PDB entry 9CWS | electron microscopy, 2.73 A resolution | chains E and F of the 60 polymer chains in the assembly

== Chain E (and F) ==
Name: VP1
Notes: chain F of this document is another copy of the same molecule, construct and numbering; everything in this record applies to it too
UniProt: A0A097PIM0 (A0A097PIM0_9VIRU); residues -137 to 569 here correspond to UniProt positions 1-707 (UniProt number = residue number + 138)
Chain sequence (707 residues; each row starts with the number of its first residue; numbers below 1 keep their minus sign (Met-137 is residue -137)):
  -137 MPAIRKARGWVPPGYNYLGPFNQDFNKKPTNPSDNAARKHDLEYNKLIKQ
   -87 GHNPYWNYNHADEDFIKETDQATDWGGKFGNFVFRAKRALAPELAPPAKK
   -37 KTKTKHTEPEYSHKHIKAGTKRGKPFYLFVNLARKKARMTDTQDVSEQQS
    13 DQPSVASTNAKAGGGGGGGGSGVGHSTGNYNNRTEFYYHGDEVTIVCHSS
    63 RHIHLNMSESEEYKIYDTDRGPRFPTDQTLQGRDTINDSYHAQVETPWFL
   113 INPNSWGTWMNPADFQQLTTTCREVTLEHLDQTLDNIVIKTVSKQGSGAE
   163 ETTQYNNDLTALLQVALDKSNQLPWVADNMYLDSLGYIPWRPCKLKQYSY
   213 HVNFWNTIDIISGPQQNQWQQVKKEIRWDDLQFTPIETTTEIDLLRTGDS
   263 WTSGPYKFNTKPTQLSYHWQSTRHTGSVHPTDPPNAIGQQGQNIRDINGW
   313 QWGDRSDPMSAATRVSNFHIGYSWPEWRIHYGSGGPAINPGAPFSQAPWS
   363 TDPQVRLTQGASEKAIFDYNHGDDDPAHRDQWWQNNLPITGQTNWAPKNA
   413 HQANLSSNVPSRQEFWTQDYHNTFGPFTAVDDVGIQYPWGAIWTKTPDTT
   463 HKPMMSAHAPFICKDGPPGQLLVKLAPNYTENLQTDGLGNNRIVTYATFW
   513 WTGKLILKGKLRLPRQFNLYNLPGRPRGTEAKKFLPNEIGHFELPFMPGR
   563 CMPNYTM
Unresolved in the structure: -137 to 22
Differences from the reference sequence: conflict Val35 (Ile173 in A0A097PIM0)

== Chain E / chain F interface ==
Pairs across the interface - 270 pairs, chain E then chain F:
  Glu71(E) - Pro295(F)
  Lys76(E) - Pro296(F)
  Tyr78(E) - Thr293(F)
  Tyr78(E) - Pro295(F)
  Tyr78(E) - Pro296(F)
  Tyr78(E) - Gly303(F)
  Asp79(E) - Gln302(F)  hydrogen bond
  Asp79(E) - Gly303(F)  hydrogen bond (backbone-backbone)
  Thr80(E) - Thr293(F)
  Thr80(E) - Gln302(F)
  Thr80(E) - Gly303(F)
  Thr80(E) - Asn305(F)
  Asp81(E) - Gly303(F)  hydrogen bond (backbone-backbone)
  Asp81(E) - Gln304(F)
  Asp81(E) - Asn305(F)  hydrogen bond
  Gly83(E) - Asn305(F)
  Pro84(E) - Arg307(F)
  Leu92(E) - Val421(F)  hydrophobic
  Gln93(E) - Arg424(F)  hydrogen bond
  Arg95(E) - Val421(F)
  Arg95(E) - Pro422(F)  hydrogen bond (side chain-backbone)
  Arg95(E) - Ser423(F)
  Arg95(E) - Arg424(F)
  Arg95(E) - Phe427(F)
  Asp96(E) - Val421(F)
  Ile98(E) - Arg317(F)
  Ile98(E) - Ser322(F)  hydrogen bond (backbone-side chain)
  Ile98(E) - Ala324(F)
  Ile98(E) - Thr325(F)
  Ile98(E) - Gln414(F)
  Ile98(E) - Leu417(F)  hydrophobic
  Asn99(E) - Arg317(F)  hydrogen bond
  Asn99(E) - Pro320(F)
  Asn99(E) - Ser322(F)
  Asp100(E) - Arg285(F)  hydrogen bond (backbone-side chain)
  Asp100(E) - Ala323(F)
  Asp100(E) - Ala324(F)  hydrogen bond (backbone-backbone)
  Ser101(E) - Arg285(F)
  Ser101(E) - Asn305(F)  hydrogen bond
  Ser101(E) - Ala323(F)
  Tyr102(E) - Arg285(F)  hydrogen bond (backbone-side chain)
  His103(E) - Val290(F)
  His103(E) - His291(F)
  His103(E) - Thr293(F)  hydrogen bond
  His103(E) - Asn305(F)  hydrogen bond
  Gln105(E) - Val290(F)
  Glu107(E) - Pro295(F)
  Asn183(E) - Arg527(F)
  Gln184(E) - Arg527(F)  hydrogen bond (backbone-side chain)
  Pro186(E) - Tyr567(F)  hydrophobic
  Pro186(E) - Met569(F)
  Trp187(E) - Thr287(F)
  Trp187(E) - Met569(F)  hydrophobic
  Val188(E) - Thr287(F)
  Val188(E) - Gly288(F)
  Val188(E) - Ser289(F)  hydrogen bond (backbone-backbone)
  Asp190(E) - Gly288(F)
  Asp190(E) - Ser289(F)  hydrogen bond
  Asp190(E) - Arg326(F)  salt bridge
  Met192(E) - Ser289(F)  hydrogen bond (backbone-side chain)
  Met192(E) - Arg326(F)
  Met192(E) - Val327(F)  hydrophobic
  Met192(E) - Asn329(F)
  Tyr193(E) - Ser289(F)
  Tyr193(E) - Val290(F)
  Tyr193(E) - His291(F)  hydrogen bond
  Tyr193(E) - Pro292(F)
  Tyr193(E) - Ile309(F)  hydrophobic
  Tyr193(E) - Asn310(F)
  Tyr193(E) - Gly311(F)
  Tyr193(E) - Ala323(F)
  Tyr193(E) - Arg326(F)
  Leu194(E) - Asn310(F)
  Leu194(E) - Gly311(F)
  Leu194(E) - Trp312(F)
  Ser211(E) - Val290(F)
  Tyr212(E) - Val290(F)  hydrophobic
  Tyr212(E) - Tyr567(F)
  His213(E) - Trp281(F)
  His213(E) - Arg285(F)
  His213(E) - His286(F)
  His213(E) - Thr287(F)
  His213(E) - Gly288(F)
  His213(E) - Ser289(F)
  His213(E) - Val290(F)
  Val214(E) - Trp281(F)
  Val214(E) - His286(F)  hydrogen bond (backbone-side chain)
  Asn215(E) - Trp281(F)
  Phe216(E) - Arg285(F)
  Phe216(E) - His286(F)  hydrogen bond (backbone-side chain)
  Trp217(E) - Ala359(F)
  Trp217(E) - Pro360(F)  hydrophobic
  Trp217(E) - Thr402(F)
  Thr219(E) - Pro360(F)  hydrogen bond (side chain-backbone)
  Ile220(E) - Trp361(F)
  Asp221(E) - Lys410(F)  salt bridge
  Ile222(E) - Ala412(F)  hydrophobic
  Ile222(E) - Phe427(F)  hydrophobic
  Ile222(E) - Thr429(F)
  Ile223(E) - Pro409(F)
  Ile223(E) - Lys410(F)
  Ile223(E) - Gln430(F)
  Gln228(E) - Gln430(F)  hydrogen bond
  Val234(E) - Pro360(F)
  Val234(E) - Trp361(F)  hydrophobic
  Lys235(E) - Ala359(F)
  Lys235(E) - Pro360(F)
  Lys235(E) - Ser362(F)
  Asp241(E) - Asn533(F)
  Asp242(E) - Tyr279(F)  hydrogen bond
  Leu243(E) - Asn530(F)  hydrogen bond (backbone-side chain)
  Gln244(E) - Trp281(F)  hydrogen bond
  Gln244(E) - Gln528(F)
  Gln244(E) - Pro565(F)  hydrogen bond (side chain-backbone)
  Gln244(E) - Asn566(F)
  Gln244(E) - Tyr567(F)  hydrogen bond (backbone-side chain)
  Phe245(E) - Gln528(F)
  Phe245(E) - Phe529(F)  hydrogen bond (backbone-backbone)
  Phe245(E) - Asn530(F)  hydrogen bond (backbone-side chain)
  Thr246(E) - Arg527(F)  hydrogen bond (side chain-backbone)
  Thr246(E) - Tyr567(F)
  Pro247(E) - Phe529(F)
  Thr250(E) - Phe529(F)
  Tyr334(E) - Pro438(F)
  Tyr334(E) - Phe439(F)
  Trp336(E) - Thr435(F)
  Pro337(E) - His413(F)
  Pro337(E) - His433(F)
  Glu338(E) - His413(F)
  Glu338(E) - Gln414(F)
  Trp339(E) - Trp314(F)  hydrophobic
  Trp339(E) - His413(F)
  Trp339(E) - Gln414(F)  hydrogen bond (backbone-backbone)
  Trp339(E) - Ala415(F)
  Trp339(E) - Asn416(F)
  Trp339(E) - Leu417(F)
  Arg340(E) - Ser335(F)  hydrogen bond
  Arg340(E) - Asn411(F)  hydrogen bond
  Arg340(E) - Ala412(F)
  Arg340(E) - Asp431(F)  salt bridge
  Arg340(E) - Thr435(F)
  Ile341(E) - Asn411(F)
  Ile341(E) - Ala412(F)  hydrogen bond (backbone-backbone)
  Ile341(E) - His413(F)
  Ile341(E) - Gln414(F)
  His342(E) - His331(F)
  His342(E) - Thr405(F)
  His342(E) - Asn406(F)  hydrogen bond
  His342(E) - Asn411(F)  hydrogen bond (backbone-side chain)
  Tyr343(E) - Trp361(F)
  Tyr343(E) - Lys410(F)
  Tyr343(E) - Asn411(F)
  Gly344(E) - Thr405(F)
  Ser345(E) - Ser283(F)  hydrogen bond (backbone-side chain)
  Ser345(E) - His286(F)
  Ser345(E) - Pro360(F)
  Ser345(E) - Gly403(F)  hydrogen bond (side chain-backbone)
  Ser345(E) - Thr405(F)
  Gly346(E) - Arg285(F)
  Gly346(E) - His286(F)
  Gly347(E) - Arg285(F)
  Pro348(E) - Arg285(F)  hydrogen bond (backbone-side chain)
  Pro348(E) - Ala324(F)
  Ala349(E) - Thr284(F)
  Ala349(E) - Ala324(F)
  Ile350(E) - Trp314(F)
  Ile350(E) - Ala324(F)
  Ile350(E) - Thr325(F)
  Ile350(E) - His331(F)
  Ile350(E) - Leu417(F)  hydrophobic
  Asn351(E) - His331(F)  hydrogen bond
  Asn351(E) - Thr435(F)
  Pro352(E) - Trp314(F)  hydrophobic
  Gly353(E) - Phe439(F)
  Arg368(E) - Asp316(F)  salt bridge
  Arg368(E) - Asn416(F)
  Thr370(E) - Asp316(F)
  Thr370(E) - Asn416(F)  hydrogen bond
  Thr370(E) - Leu417(F)  hydrogen bond (side chain-backbone)
  Gln371(E) - Ala415(F)  hydrogen bond (side chain-backbone)
  Gln371(E) - Asn416(F)  hydrogen bond
  Ser374(E) - Trp314(F)
  Glu375(E) - Trp312(F)
  Glu375(E) - Gln313(F)
  Glu375(E) - Trp314(F)  hydrogen bond (backbone-backbone)
  Glu375(E) - Gly315(F)
  Lys376(E) - Gly311(F)
  Lys376(E) - Trp312(F)
  Lys376(E) - Gln313(F)  hydrogen bond (backbone-backbone)
  Lys376(E) - Trp314(F)
  Lys376(E) - Gly315(F)
  Lys376(E) - Asp316(F)  salt bridge
  Lys376(E) - Arg317(F)
  Lys376(E) - Ser318(F)
  Ala377(E) - Gly311(F)
  Ala377(E) - Trp312(F)  hydrophobic
  Ile378(E) - Ile309(F)
  Ile378(E) - Asn310(F)
  Ile378(E) - Gly311(F)  hydrogen bond (backbone-backbone)
  Ile378(E) - Ser318(F)
  Ile378(E) - Met321(F)  hydrophobic
  Phe379(E) - Asn310(F)
  Asp380(E) - Asn310(F)  hydrogen bond
  Arg391(E) - Asp308(F)
  Arg391(E) - Ile309(F)
  Arg391(E) - Asn310(F)
  Gln393(E) - Ser318(F)  hydrogen bond
  Trp395(E) - Gly315(F)
  Trp395(E) - Asp316(F)
  Asp431(E) - His433(F)
  Tyr432(E) - His413(F)
  Tyr432(E) - Trp428(F)
  Tyr432(E) - His433(F)  hydrogen bond (backbone-side chain)
  His433(E) - His433(F)  hydrogen bond
  Asn434(E) - Asn434(F)  hydrogen bond (side chain-backbone)
  Asn434(E) - Phe436(F)  hydrogen bond (side chain-backbone)
  Phe436(E) - Gly437(F)
  Phe436(E) - Pro438(F)
  Gln448(E) - Trp312(F)
  Trp451(E) - Trp312(F)  hydrogen bond (backbone-side chain)
  Gly452(E) - Trp312(F)
  Thr456(E) - Asn329(F)  hydrogen bond
  Thr456(E) - Phe330(F)
  Lys457(E) - Phe330(F)
  Lys457(E) - Met569(F)
  Pro459(E) - Phe330(F)
  Pro459(E) - Ala441(F)  hydrophobic
  Pro459(E) - Thr568(F)
  Pro459(E) - Met569(F)  hydrophobic
  Asp460(E) - Gln276(F)
  Asp460(E) - His280(F)  hydrogen bond (backbone-side chain)
  Asp460(E) - Thr568(F)  hydrogen bond (backbone-backbone)
  Thr461(E) - Gln276(F)
  Thr461(E) - Ala441(F)
  Thr461(E) - Val442(F)  hydrogen bond (side chain-backbone)
  Thr461(E) - Asp443(F)
  Thr461(E) - Thr568(F)
  Thr462(E) - Lys273(F)
  Thr462(E) - Gln276(F)
  Thr462(E) - Val442(F)  hydrogen bond (backbone-backbone)
  Thr462(E) - Asp443(F)  hydrogen bond (backbone-side chain)
  Thr462(E) - Asp444(F)  hydrogen bond
  Thr462(E) - Met467(F)
  Thr462(E) - Arg562(F)  hydrogen bond
  His463(E) - Phe436(F)
  His463(E) - Thr440(F)  hydrogen bond (side chain-backbone)
  His463(E) - Ala441(F)
  His463(E) - Val442(F)  hydrogen bond (backbone-backbone)
  His463(E) - Met466(F)
  Pro465(E) - Phe330(F)  hydrophobic
  Pro465(E) - Pro438(F)
  Pro465(E) - Phe439(F)
  Pro465(E) - Thr440(F)
  Pro465(E) - Ala441(F)  hydrophobic
  Met466(E) - Pro438(F)  hydrogen bond (backbone-backbone)
  Met466(E) - Met466(F)  hydrophobic
  Met467(E) - Phe330(F)
  Met467(E) - Pro438(F)  hydrogen bond (backbone-backbone)
  Met467(E) - Phe439(F)
  Ser468(E) - Asn329(F)  hydrogen bond
  Ser468(E) - Phe330(F)
  Ser468(E) - Phe439(F)
  Ala469(E) - Trp314(F)  hydrophobic
  Ala469(E) - Ser328(F)
  Ala469(E) - Asn329(F)  hydrogen bond (backbone-backbone)
  Ala469(E) - Phe439(F)
  His470(E) - Trp312(F)
  His470(E) - Asn329(F)
  Ala471(E) - Asn329(F)  hydrogen bond (backbone-side chain)
  Ile474(E) - Phe330(F)  hydrophobic
Also at the interface, not in a pair above, chain E (120 interface residues in all): Arg82, Arg85, Asn191, Lys208, Asn218, Asn229, Ala354, Pro355, Leu369, Ala373, His383, Thr458, Lys464
Also at the interface, not in a pair above, chain F (105 interface residues in all): Asp319, Ile332, Gly333, Thr363, Ala408, Ser418, Ser419

== Overview ==
Chain E and chain F form an interface of 120 and 105 residues respectively, with 70 hydrogen bonds and 5 salt
bridges. Polar pairs include Asp190(E)-Arg326(F), Asp221(E)-Lys410(F) and Arg340(E)-Asp431(F).
Chain E and chain F are both VP1; the structure, Bufavirus 1 at pH 2.6, was determined by electron microscopy,
deposited together with 9CUZ, 9CV0 and 9CV9.
